Entry 5HR3 (X-ray diffraction, 1.10 A resolution); this record covers chain A.

[Chain A]
Name: Thioredoxin
Source organism: Escherichia coli
UniProt: C3SKR2 (C3SKR2_ECOLX); residues 0-108 here correspond to UniProt positions 19-127 (UniProt number = residue number + 19)
Amino-acid sequence (109 residues; numbered 0 to 108; the number before each row is that of its first residue; numbering starts at 0):
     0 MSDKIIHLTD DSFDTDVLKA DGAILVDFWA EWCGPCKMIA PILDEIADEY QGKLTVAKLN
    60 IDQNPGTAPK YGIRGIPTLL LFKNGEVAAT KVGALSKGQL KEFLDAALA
Unresolved in the structure: 0-1
Differences from the reference sequence: engineered mutation Ala106 (Asn125 in C3SKR2)
Cystine bridges: Cys32-Cys35
Ion coordination: Cu ion near Asp2 (its only coordinating residue here)
What the authors report for this chain:
  - contacts within the chain: Lys82-Ala106 (hydrogen bond), Phe102-Ala106 (backbone contact)
  - binding site for ethanol: Leu94
  - mutagenesis - N106A: decreased stability (citing earlier work)
  - catalytic residues: Cys32, Cys35 (citing earlier work)

[Overview]
The paper reports catalytic residues Cys32 and Cys35; N106A reduces stability.
Chain A is Thioredoxin (Escherichia coli); the structure, Crystal structure of thioredoxin N106A mutant, was
determined by X-ray diffraction (same publication as 5HR0, 5HR1 and 5HR2).
